2DJY - chains A and B; structure by solution NMR.

Chain A:
Molecule: Smad ubiquitination regulatory factor 2
Source organism: Homo sapiens
Notes: EC 6.3.2.-; fragment: WW3 domain
UniProtKB: Q9HAU4 (SMUF2_HUMAN); residue numbers follow UniProt; this construct covers 297-333
Sequence (42 residues; row label = number of the first residue in the row):
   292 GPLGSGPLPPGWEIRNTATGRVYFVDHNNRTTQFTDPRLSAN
Differences from the reference sequence: cloning artifact (292-296)
UniProt features mapped onto this chain:
  - mutagenesis: Gly297 to Leu330 (Abolishes interaction with SMAD7)

Chain B:
Molecule: Mothers against decapentaplegic homolog 7
Source organism: Homo sapiens
Notes: fragment: PY motif region
UniProtKB: O15105 (SMAD7_HUMAN); residue numbers follow UniProt; this construct covers 203-217
Sequence (20 residues; row label = number of the first residue in the row):
   198 GPLGSELESPPPPYSRYPMD
Differences from the reference sequence: cloning artifact (198-202)
UniProt features mapped onto this chain:
  - region: Pro208 to Asp217 (Important for interaction with SMURF2)
  - motif: Pro208 to Tyr211 (PY-motif)
  - mutagenesis: Pro207 to Tyr211 (Diminishes interaction with SMURF2), Tyr211 (Y211A: Diminishes interaction with SMURF2 and reduces inhibition of TGF-beta signaling)

Interface between chain A and chain B:
Contacting residue pairs (26):
  Glu304(A) - Arg213(B)
  Arg306(A) - Arg213(B)
  Arg306(A) - Tyr214(B)
  Arg306(A) - Pro215(B)
  Thr308(A) - Pro209(B)
  Thr308(A) - Asp217(B)
  Ala309(A) - Asp217(B)
  Arg312(A) - Leu204(B)
  Tyr314(A) - Pro209(B)
  Tyr314(A) - Tyr214(B)
  Tyr314(A) - Pro215(B)
  Tyr314(A) - Met216(B)
  Val316(A) - Tyr211(B)
  Asp317(A) - Tyr211(B)
  His318(A) - Tyr211(B)
  His318(A) - Arg213(B)
  Arg321(A) - Tyr211(B)
  Thr322(A) - Tyr211(B)
  Thr323(A) - Pro208(B)
  Thr323(A) - Pro209(B)
  Thr323(A) - Pro210(B)
  Thr323(A) - Tyr211(B)
  Gln324(A) - Pro208(B)
  Phe325(A) - Leu204(B)
  Phe325(A) - Pro207(B)
  Phe325(A) - Pro208(B)
Other interface residues (no listed pair), chain A (15 interface residues in all): Asn307

Summary:
15 residues of chain A face 11 of chain B across their interface. UniProt lists 5 mutagenesis sites on chain
B.
Here chain A is Smad ubiquitination regulatory factor 2 and chain B is Mothers against decapentaplegic homolog
7, both from Homo sapiens. Entry 2DJY (Solution structure of Smurf2 WW3 domain-Smad7 PY peptide complex) was
determined by solution NMR.
